6YTP - chain AAA; structure by X-ray diffraction, 1.70 A resolution.

# Chain AAA
Name: Glucosylceramidase
Organism: Homo sapiens
Notes: EC 3.2.1.45, 2.4.1.-, 3.2.1.104
UniProt: P04062 (GLCM_HUMAN); residues 1-497 here correspond to UniProt positions 40-536 (UniProt number = residue number + 39)
Amino-acid sequence (497 residues; each row starts with the number of its first residue):
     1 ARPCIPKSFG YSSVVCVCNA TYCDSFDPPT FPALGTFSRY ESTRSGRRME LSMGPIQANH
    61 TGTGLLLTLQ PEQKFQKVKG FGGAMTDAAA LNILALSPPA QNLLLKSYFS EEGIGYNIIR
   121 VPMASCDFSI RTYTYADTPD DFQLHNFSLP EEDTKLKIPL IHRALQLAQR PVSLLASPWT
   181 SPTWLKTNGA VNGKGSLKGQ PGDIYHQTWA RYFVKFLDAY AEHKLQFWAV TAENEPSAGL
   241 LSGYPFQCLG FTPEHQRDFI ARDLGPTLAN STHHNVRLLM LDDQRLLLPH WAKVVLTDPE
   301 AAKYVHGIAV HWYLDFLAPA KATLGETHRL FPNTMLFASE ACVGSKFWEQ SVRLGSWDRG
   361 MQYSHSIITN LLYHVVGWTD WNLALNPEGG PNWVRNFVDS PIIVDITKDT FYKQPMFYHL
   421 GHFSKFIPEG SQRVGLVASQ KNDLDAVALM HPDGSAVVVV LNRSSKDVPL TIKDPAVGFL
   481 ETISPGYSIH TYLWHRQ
Cystine bridges: Cys4-Cys16, Cys18-Cys23
Covalently attached groups: N-acetylglucosamine (NAG) linked to Asn19, Asn146; compound PN8 linked to Glu340
Differences from the reference sequence: conflict His495 (Arg534 in P04062)
Ligand contacts: PN8 ((1S,2R,3R,4S,5S)-4-[[($l5-azanylidyne-$l5-azanyl)amino]methyl]cyclohexane-1,2,3,5-tetrol): Asp127, Phe128, Trp179, Asn234, Glu235, Tyr244, Phe246, His311, Tyr313, Cys342, Trp381, Asn396, Val398
Reported in the primary citation:
  - catalytic residues: Glu340
  - catalytic residues: Glu235 (citing earlier work)
  - binding site for PN8: Asp127, Trp179, Asn234, Tyr313, Glu340, Trp381

# Summary
Covalently linked N-acetylglucosamine: at Asn19 and Asn146. Compound PN8 is covalently linked to Glu340. The
paper reports catalytic residues Glu340 and Glu235; a binding site for PN8 at Asp127, Trp179 and Asn234 among
others.
Chain AAA is Glucosylceramidase (Homo sapiens); the structure, Structure of recombinant human
beta-glucocerebrosidase in complex with azide tagged cyclophellitol epoxide inhibitor, was determined by X-ray
diffraction, deposited together with 6Z39, 6Z3I, 6YTR, 6YUT and 6YV3.
